8U1U - chains B and C of the 5 polymer chains in the assembly; structure by electron microscopy, 3.10 A resolution.

# Chain B
Molecule: Guanine nucleotide-binding protein G(i) subunit alpha-1
From: Homo sapiens
UniProtKB: P63096 (GNAI1_HUMAN); residues 1-354 here = UniProt positions 1-354
Amino-acid sequence (376 residues; each row starts with the number of its first residue; numbers below 1 keep their minus sign (Met-21 is residue -21)):
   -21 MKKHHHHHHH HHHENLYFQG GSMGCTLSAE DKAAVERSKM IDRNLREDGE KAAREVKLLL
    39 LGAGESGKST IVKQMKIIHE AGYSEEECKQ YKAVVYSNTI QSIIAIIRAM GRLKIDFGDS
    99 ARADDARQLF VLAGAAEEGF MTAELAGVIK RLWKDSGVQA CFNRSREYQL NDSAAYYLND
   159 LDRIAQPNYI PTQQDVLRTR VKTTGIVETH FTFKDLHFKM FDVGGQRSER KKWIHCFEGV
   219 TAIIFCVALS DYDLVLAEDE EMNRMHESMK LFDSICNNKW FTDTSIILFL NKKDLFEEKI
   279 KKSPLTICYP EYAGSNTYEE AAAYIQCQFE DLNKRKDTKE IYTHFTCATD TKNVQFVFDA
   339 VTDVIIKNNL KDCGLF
Disordered / not traced: -21 to 3, 54-181, 232-240
Sequence notes: initiating methionine (-21); expression tag (-20 to 0)
Swiss-Prot annotation at these positions:
  - region: Lys35 to Thr48 (G1 motif), Asp173 to Thr181 (G2 motif), Phe196 to Arg205 (G3 motif), Ile265 to Asp272 (G4 motif), Thr324 to Thr329 (G5 motif)
  - binding site (GTP): Glu43 to Thr48, Ser151, Leu175 to Thr181, Asp200 to Gln204, Asn269 to Asp272, Ala326
  - binding site (Mg(2+)): Ser47, Thr181
  - modified residue: Arg178 (ADP-ribosylarginine), Gln204 (Deamidated glutamine), Cys351 (ADP-ribosylcysteine)
  - lipidation: Gly2 (N-myristoyl glycine), Cys3 (S-palmitoyl cysteine)
  - natural variant: Gly40 (G40C: In NEDHISB; G40R: In NEDHISB), Gly45 (G45D: In NEDHISB), Thr48 (T48I: In NEDHISB; T48K: In NEDHISB), Gln52 (Q52P: In NEDHISB), Ser75 (deletion: In NEDHISB; uncertain significance), Gln172 (deletion: In NEDHISB), Asp173 (D173V: In NEDHISB), Glu186 to Phe189 (deletion: In NEDHISB; uncertain significance), Cys224 (C224Y: In NEDHISB), Lys270 (K270N: In NEDHISB; K270R: In NEDHISB), Asp272 (D272G: In NEDHISB), Ala326 (A326P: In NEDHISB), 1 further natural variant entry in UniProt
  - mutagenesis: Gly42 (G42R: Abolishes switch to an activated conformation and dissociation from beta and gamma subunits upon GTP binding. Abolishes interaction with RGS family members), Glu116 (E116L: Enhances interaction (inactive GDP-bound) with RGS14), Gln147 (Q147L: Enhances interaction (inactive GDP-bound) with RGS14), Glu245 (E245L: Enhances interaction (inactive GDP-bound) with RGS14)

# Chain C
Molecule: Guanine nucleotide-binding protein G(I)/G(S)/G(T) subunit beta-1
From: Homo sapiens
UniProtKB: P62873 (GBB1_HUMAN); residue numbers follow UniProt; this construct covers 2-340
Amino-acid sequence (357 residues; each row starts with the number of its first residue; numbers below 1 keep their minus sign (Met-16 is residue -16)):
   -16 MHHHHHHHHG ENLYFQGSSE LDQLRQEAEQ LKNQIRDARK ACADATLSQI TNNIDPVGRI
    44 QMRTRRTLRG HLAKIYAMHW GTDSRLLVSA SQDGKLIIWD SYTTNKVHAI PLRSSWVMTC
   104 AYAPSGNYVA CGGLDNICSI YNLKTREGNV RVSRELAGHT GYLSCCRFLD DNQIVTSSGD
   164 TTCALWDIET GQQTTTFTGH TGDVMSLSLA PDTRLFVSGA CDASAKLWDV REGMCRQTFT
   224 GHESDINAIC FFPNGNAFAT GSDDATCRLF DLRADQELMT YSHDNIICGI TSVSFSKSGR
   284 LLLAGYDDFN CNVWDALKAD RAGVLAGHDN RVSCLGVTDD GMAVATGSWD SFLKIWN
Disordered / not traced: -16 to 2
Sequence notes: initiating methionine (-16); expression tag (-15 to 1)
Swiss-Prot annotation at these positions:
  - modified residue: Ser2 (N-acetylserine), His266 (Phosphohistidine)
  - natural variant: Leu30 (L30F: In MRD42; uncertain significance), Arg52 (R52G: In MRD42), Gly64 (G64V: In MRD42), Asp76 (D76E: In MRD42; D76G: In MRD42), Gly77 (G77S: In MRD42), Lys78 (K78R: In MRD42), Ile80 (I80N: In MRD42; I80T: In MRD42), His91 (H91R: In MRD42; uncertain significance), Ala92 (A92T: In MRD42), Pro94 (P94S: In MRD42), Leu95 (L95P: In MRD42), Arg96 (R96L: In MRD42), 5 further natural variant entries in UniProt

# Interface between chain B and chain C
Contacting residue pairs (53):
  Val13(B) - Asn88(C)
  Arg15(B) - Val90(C)  hydrogen bond (side chain-backbone)
  Arg15(B) - His91(C)
  Ser16(B) - Asn88(C)
  Ser16(B) - Lys89(C)  hydrogen bond (side chain-backbone)
  Ile19(B) - Lys89(C)
  Ile19(B) - Ala92(C)  hydrophobic
  Asp20(B) - Lys89(C)  salt bridge
  Leu23(B) - Gly53(C)
  Leu23(B) - Leu55(C)
  Leu23(B) - Lys78(C)
  Leu23(B) - Ile80(C)  hydrophobic
  Leu23(B) - Lys89(C)
  Asp26(B) - Lys78(C)  salt bridge
  Gly27(B) - Leu55(C)
  Thr182(B) - Asn119(C)  hydrogen bond
  Thr182(B) - His142(C)
  Gly183(B) - Leu117(C)
  Gly183(B) - Asn119(C)  hydrogen bond (backbone-side chain)
  Ile184(B) - Trp99(C)
  Ile184(B) - Leu117(C)  hydrogen bond (backbone-backbone)
  Glu186(B) - Trp99(C)  hydrogen bond
  Phe199(B) - Trp99(C)
  Gln204(B) - Leu117(C)  hydrogen bond (side chain-backbone)
  Gln204(B) - Asn119(C)
  Gln204(B) - Tyr145(C)  hydrogen bond (side chain-backbone)
  Arg205(B) - Thr143(C)  hydrogen bond (side chain-backbone)
  Ser206(B) - Tyr145(C)
  Ser206(B) - Gly162(C)  hydrogen bond (side chain-backbone)
  Ser206(B) - Asp186(C)
  Glu207(B) - Asp186(C)  hydrogen bond (backbone-side chain)
  Lys210(B) - Tyr145(C)
  Lys210(B) - Met188(C)
  Lys210(B) - Cys204(C)
  Lys210(B) - Asp228(C)  salt bridge
  Lys210(B) - Asn230(C)  hydrogen bond
  Lys210(B) - Asp246(C)  salt bridge
  Trp211(B) - Met101(C)  hydrophobic
  Trp211(B) - Leu117(C)  hydrophobic
  Trp211(B) - Tyr145(C)
  His213(B) - Lys57(C)  hydrogen bond (backbone-side chain)
  His213(B) - Tyr59(C)  hydrogen bond
  His213(B) - Trp332(C)
  Cys214(B) - Tyr59(C)
  Cys214(B) - Gln75(C)
  Cys214(B) - Trp99(C)
  Cys214(B) - Met101(C)  hydrophobic
  Phe215(B) - Trp99(C)  hydrophobic
  Phe215(B) - Leu117(C)  hydrophobic
  Glu216(B) - Lys57(C)  salt bridge
  Glu216(B) - Trp332(C)
  Trp258(B) - Arg314(C)
  Trp258(B) - Trp332(C)  hydrophobic
Interface residues without a listed pair, chain B (27 interface residues in all): Ala12, Lys35, Gly203
Interface residues without a listed pair, chain C (33 interface residues in all): Thr87, Ser97, Asp118, Gly144, Asp163

# Summary
The interface between chain B and chain C involves 27 residues on one side and 33 on the other; the contacts
include 14 hydrogen bonds and 5 salt bridges. Among the polar pairs are Asp20(B)-Lys89(C), Asp26(B)-Lys78(C)
and Lys210(B)-Asp228(C).
Here chain B is Guanine nucleotide-binding protein G(i) subunit alpha-1 and chain C is Guanine
nucleotide-binding protein G(I)/G(S)/G(T) subunit beta-1, both from Homo sapiens. Entry 8U1U (Structure of a
class A GPCR/agonist complex) was determined by electron microscopy together with 8TLM from the same study.
